6TVB - chains D and F of the 6 polymer chains in the assembly; structure by X-ray diffraction, 1.65 A resolution.

# Chain D (and F)
Molecule: Hemagglutinin HA2
Organism: Influenza A virus
Notes: chain F of this document is another copy of the same molecule, construct and numbering; everything in this record applies to it too
UniProt: A0A0A7HR51 (A0A0A7HR51_9INFA); residues 1-176 here correspond to UniProt positions 333-508 (UniProt number = residue number + 332)
Amino-acid sequence (177 residues; each row starts with the number of its first residue):
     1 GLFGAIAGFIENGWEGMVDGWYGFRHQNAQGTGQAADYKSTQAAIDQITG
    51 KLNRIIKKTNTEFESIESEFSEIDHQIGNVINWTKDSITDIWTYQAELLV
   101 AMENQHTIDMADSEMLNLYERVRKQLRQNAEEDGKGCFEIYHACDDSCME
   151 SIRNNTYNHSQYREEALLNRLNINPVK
Not modelled in the structure: 176-177 (chain F: 173-177)
Construct notes: conflict Asn158 (Asp490 in A0A0A7HR51); expression tag (177)
Cystine bridges: Cys144-Cys148
Covalently attached groups: N-acetylglucosamine (NAG) linked to Asn82

# How chain D and chain F interact
Pairs across the interface (46):
  Gly1(D) with Asn117(F), hydrogen bond (backbone-side chain)
  Leu2(D) with Phe3(F); Met110(F), hydrophobic; Ser113(F)
  Phe3(D) with Phe3(F), hydrophobic
  Gly4(D) with Asn117(F)
  Asn79(D) with Ile66(F)
  Val80(D) with Ile77(F), hydrophobic; Ile81(F), hydrophobic
  Trp83(D) with Phe63(F); Glu64(F); Ile66(F), hydrophobic; Lys85(F)
  Thr84(D) with Thr84(F)
  Asp86(D) with Phe63(F)
  Ser87(D) with Phe63(F)
  Asp90(D) with Thr59(F), hydrogen bond; Thr61(F), hydrogen bond; Phe63(F); Trp92(F)
  Ile91(D) with Ile88(F), hydrophobic; Ile91(F), hydrophobic; Trp92(F)
  Tyr94(D) with Trp92(F), hydrophobic; Gln95(F); Leu99(F)
  Leu98(D) with Arg54(F); Leu99(F), hydrophobic; Met102(F), hydrophobic
  Gln105(D) with His106(F)
  Tyr119(D) with Lys124(F)
  Glu131(D) with Arg127(F), salt bridge; Gln128(F); Arg163(F), salt bridge
  Glu132(D) with Arg123(F), salt bridge; Lys124(F); Arg127(F)
  Asp133(D) with Arg127(F)
  Gly134(D) with Lys124(F)
  Glu139(D) with Arg127(F), salt bridge
  Tyr141(D) with Arg127(F), hydrogen bond; Arg163(F)
  Arg170(D) with Gln128(F), hydrogen bond; Arg163(F), hydrogen bond (backbone-side chain); Leu167(F)
  Leu171(D) with Leu167(F), hydrophobic
Also at the interface, not in a pair above, chain D (30 interface residues in all): Phe9, Ile88, Gln95, Ala101, Met102, Asp109
Also at the interface, not in a pair above, chain F (29 interface residues in all): Asp109, Leu171

# Overview
Chain D and chain F form an interface of 30 and 29 residues respectively; the contacts include 6 hydrogen
bonds and 4 salt bridges. Polar pairs include Glu131(D)-Arg127(F), Glu131(D)-Arg163(F) and
Glu132(D)-Arg123(F). N-acetylglucosamine is covalently linked to Asn82(D).
Both chains are Hemagglutinin HA2 (Influenza A virus). Entry 6TVB (Crystal structure of the haemagglutinin
from a transmissible H10N7 seal influenza virus isolated in Netherland in ...) was determined by X-ray
diffraction together with 6TJW, 6TJY, 6TVA, 6TVC, 6TVD, 6TVF and 9 further entries from the same study.
